1EHK - chains A and C of the 3 polymer chains in the assembly; structure by X-ray diffraction, 2.40 A resolution.

[Chain A]
Molecule: BA3-type cytochrome-C oxidase
From: Thermus thermophilus
Notes: EC 1.9.3.1; fragment: subunit i
UniProt: Q5SJ79 (COX1_THET8); numbering as in UniProt (aligned over 1-562)
Amino-acid sequence (562 residues; row label = number of the first residue in the row):
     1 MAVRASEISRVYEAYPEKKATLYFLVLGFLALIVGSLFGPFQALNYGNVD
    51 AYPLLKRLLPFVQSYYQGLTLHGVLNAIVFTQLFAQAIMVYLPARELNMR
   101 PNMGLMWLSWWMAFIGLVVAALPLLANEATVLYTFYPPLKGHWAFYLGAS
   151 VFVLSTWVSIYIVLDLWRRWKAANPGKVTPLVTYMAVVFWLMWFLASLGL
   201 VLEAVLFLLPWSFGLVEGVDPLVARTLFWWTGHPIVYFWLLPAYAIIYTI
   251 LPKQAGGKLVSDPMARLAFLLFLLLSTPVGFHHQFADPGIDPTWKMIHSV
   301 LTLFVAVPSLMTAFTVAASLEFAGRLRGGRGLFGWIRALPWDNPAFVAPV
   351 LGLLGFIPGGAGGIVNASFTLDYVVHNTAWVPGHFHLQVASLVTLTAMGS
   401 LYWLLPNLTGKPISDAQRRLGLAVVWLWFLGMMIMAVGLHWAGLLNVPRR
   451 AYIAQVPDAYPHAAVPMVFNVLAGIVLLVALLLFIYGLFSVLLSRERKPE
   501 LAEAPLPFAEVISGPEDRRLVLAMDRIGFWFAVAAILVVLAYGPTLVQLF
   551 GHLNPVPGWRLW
Unresolved in the structure: 1-13, 496-500
Covalently attached groups: covalent link His233-Tyr237
Bound ions: heme Fe: His72, His386; Cu ion: His233, His282, His283; heme-as Fe near His384 (its only coordinating residue here)
Small-molecule neighbours:
  - heme-as (HAS): Tyr133, Thr134, Trp229, His233, Val236, Tyr237, Trp239, Leu240, Tyr244, His282, His283, Phe285, Thr302, Val305, Ala306, Ser309, Leu310, Thr312, Ala313, Val316, Ala317, Leu320, Trp335, Ile336, Trp341, Val350, Leu353, Leu354, Phe356, Ile357, Gly360, Gly363, Ile364, Asn366, Ala367, Asp372, His376, Asn377, Val381, His384, Phe385, Gln388, Val389, Val393, Arg449, Arg450
  - heme (HEM): Leu32, Ser36, Gly39, Pro40, Gln42, Ala43, Tyr46, Tyr65, Leu69, His72, Gly73, Asn76, Ala77, Phe80, Thr81, Leu132, Tyr133, Pro382, Phe385, His386, Val389, Ala390, Thr394, Trp428, Met432, Met435, Arg449, Arg450, Ala451, Leu477
UniProt features mapped onto this chain:
  - binding site (Fe(II)-heme a): His72, His386
  - binding site (Cu cation): His233, Tyr237, His282, His283
  - binding site (heme a3): His384
  - cross-link: His233 to Tyr237 (1'-histidyl-3'-tyrosine (His-Tyr))
What the authors report for this chain:
  - heme coordination: His72, His386
  - Cu ion coordination: His233, His282, His283
  - contacts within the chain: Tyr136-Trp229 (hydrogen bond), Trp229-His283 (pi stacking), His233-Tyr237 (covalent link)

[Chain C]
Molecule: BA3-type cytochrome-C oxidase
From: Thermus thermophilus
Notes: EC 1.9.3.1; fragment: subunit iia
UniProt: P82543 (COXA_THET8); residues 2-34 here = UniProt positions 2-34
Amino-acid sequence (33 residues; numbered 2 to 34; the number before each row is that of its first residue):
     2 EEKPKGALAVILVLTLTILVFWLGVYAVFFARG

[Interface between chain A and chain C]
Contacting residue pairs (47):
  Leu310(A) - Ile19(C)  hydrophobic
  Ala313(A) - Leu15(C)  hydrophobic
  Phe314(A) - Pro5(C)  hydrophobic
  Phe314(A) - Ala8(C)  hydrophobic
  Phe314(A) - Leu9(C)  hydrophobic
  Phe314(A) - Ile12(C)  hydrophobic
  Ala317(A) - Ala8(C)  hydrophobic
  Ala317(A) - Val11(C)  hydrophobic
  Ala318(A) - Ala8(C)
  Glu321(A) - Glu2(C)
  Glu321(A) - Lys4(C)
  Glu321(A) - Pro5(C)
  Glu321(A) - Lys6(C)
  Glu321(A) - Gly7(C)  hydrogen bond (side chain-backbone)
  Glu321(A) - Ala8(C)  hydrogen bond (side chain-backbone)
  Arg325(A) - Glu2(C)  hydrogen bond (side chain-backbone)
  Arg325(A) - Glu3(C)  hydrogen bond (side chain-backbone)
  Arg325(A) - Lys4(C)  hydrogen bond (side chain-backbone)
  Leu332(A) - Lys6(C)
  Leu332(A) - Gly7(C)
  Phe333(A) - Ala10(C)  hydrophobic
  Trp335(A) - Gly7(C)
  Ile357(A) - Leu15(C)  hydrophobic
  Ile357(A) - Thr18(C)
  Pro358(A) - Thr18(C)
  Pro358(A) - Phe22(C)
  Ala361(A) - Thr18(C)
  Ala361(A) - Ile19(C)  hydrophobic
  Ala361(A) - Phe22(C)  hydrophobic
  Gly362(A) - Phe22(C)
  Ile364(A) - Ile19(C)  hydrophobic
  Ile364(A) - Trp23(C)
  Val365(A) - Phe22(C)  hydrophobic
  Val365(A) - Trp23(C)
  Val365(A) - Val26(C)  hydrophobic
  Ser368(A) - Trp23(C)  hydrogen bond
  Thr370(A) - Phe30(C)
  Leu371(A) - Trp23(C)
  Leu371(A) - Tyr27(C)  hydrophobic
  Val374(A) - Val26(C)  hydrophobic
  Val374(A) - Val29(C)  hydrophobic
  Val374(A) - Phe30(C)  hydrophobic
  Val374(A) - Arg33(C)  hydrogen bond (backbone-side chain)
  Trp380(A) - Phe22(C)  hydrophobic
  Trp380(A) - Val26(C)  hydrophobic
  Leu444(A) - Arg33(C)  hydrogen bond (backbone-side chain)
  Asn446(A) - Arg33(C)
Also at the interface, not in a pair above, chain A (25 interface residues in all): Arg330, His440

[Summary]
25 residues of chain A and 21 residues of chain C are in contact, with 8 hydrogen bonds. Among the polar pairs
are Glu321(A)-Gly7(C), Glu321(A)-Ala8(C) and Arg325(A)-Glu2(C). Bound to chain A: heme and heme-as. From the
paper: Cu ion coordination by His233(A), His282(A) and His283(A); heme coordination by His72(A) and His386(A).
Chain A is BA3-type cytochrome-C oxidase and chain C is BA3-type cytochrome-C oxidase, both from Thermus
thermophilus; the structure, Crystal structure of the aberrant BA3-cytochrome-C oxidase from thermus
thermophilus, was determined by X-ray diffraction.
